1Z5G - chains A and D of the 4 polymer chains in the assembly; structure by X-ray diffraction, 2.00 A resolution.

Chain A (and D):
Protein: AphA protein
Source organism: Salmonella typhimurium
Notes: EC 3.1.3.2; chain D of this document is another copy of the same molecule, construct and numbering; everything in this record applies to it too
UniProt: Q5MB24 (Q5MB24_SALTY); residues 1-214 here correspond to UniProt positions 24-237 (UniProt number = residue number + 23)
Chain sequence (214 residues; numbered 1 to 214; the number before each row is that of its first residue):
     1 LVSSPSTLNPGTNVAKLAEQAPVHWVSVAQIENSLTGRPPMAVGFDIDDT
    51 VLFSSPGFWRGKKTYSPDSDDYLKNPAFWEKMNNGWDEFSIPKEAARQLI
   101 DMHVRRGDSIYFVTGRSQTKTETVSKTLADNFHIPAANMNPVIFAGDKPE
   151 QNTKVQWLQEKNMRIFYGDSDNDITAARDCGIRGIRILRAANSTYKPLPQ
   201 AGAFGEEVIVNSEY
Disordered / not traced: 1-6 (chain D: 1-4)
Metal / ion sites: Mg2+: Asp-46, Asp-48, Asp-169

Chain A / chain D interface:
Residue-residue contacts (41):
  Asn-9(A) / Gly-202(D)
  Asn-9(A) / Ala-203(D)
  Asn-9(A) / Gly-205(D)
  Pro-10(A) / Pro-22(D)
  Pro-10(A) / Gln-200(D)  hydrogen bond (backbone-side chain)
  Gly-11(A) / Ala-21(D)
  Gly-11(A) / Gln-200(D)  hydrogen bond (backbone-side chain)
  Gly-11(A) / Ala-201(D)
  Thr-12(A) / Trp-25(D)
  Thr-12(A) / Pro-199(D)
  Thr-12(A) / Gln-200(D)
  Thr-12(A) / Ala-201(D)  hydrogen bond (backbone-backbone)
  Asn-13(A) / Leu-198(D)
  Asn-13(A) / Pro-199(D)
  Asn-13(A) / Gln-200(D)  hydrogen bond
  Val-14(A) / Arg-189(D)
  Val-14(A) / Ala-191(D)
  Val-14(A) / Glu-213(D)
  Ala-15(A) / Leu-198(D)  hydrophobic
  Lys-16(A) / Lys-16(D)
  Leu-17(A) / Trp-25(D)  hydrophobic
  Ala-21(A) / Gly-11(D)
  Pro-22(A) / Pro-10(D)
  Val-23(A) / Gly-11(D)
  Trp-25(A) / Thr-12(D)
  Trp-25(A) / Leu-17(D)  hydrophobic
  Arg-189(A) / Val-14(D)
  Ala-191(A) / Val-14(D)
  Leu-198(A) / Asn-13(D)
  Leu-198(A) / Ala-15(D)  hydrophobic
  Pro-199(A) / Thr-12(D)
  Pro-199(A) / Asn-13(D)
  Gln-200(A) / Pro-10(D)  hydrogen bond (side chain-backbone)
  Gln-200(A) / Gly-11(D)
  Gln-200(A) / Thr-12(D)
  Gln-200(A) / Asn-13(D)  hydrogen bond
  Ala-201(A) / Gly-11(D)
  Ala-201(A) / Thr-12(D)  hydrogen bond (backbone-backbone)
  Gly-202(A) / Asn-9(D)
  Ala-203(A) / Asn-9(D)
  Glu-213(A) / Val-14(D)
Also at the interface, not in a pair above, chain A (25 interface residues in all): Leu-188, Ala-190, Gly-205
Also at the interface, not in a pair above, chain D (26 interface residues in all): Val-23, Leu-188, Ala-190, Phe-204

Summary:
25 residues of chain A and 26 residues of chain D are in contact, with 7 hydrogen bonds. Polar contacts
include Pro-10(A)/Gln-200(D), Gly-11(A)/Gln-200(D) and Asn-13(A)/Gln-200(D). Asp-46(A), Asp-48(A) and
Asp-169(A) coordinate Mg2+.
Both chains are AphA protein (Salmonella typhimurium). Entry 1Z5G (Crystal structure of Salmonella typhimurium
AphA protein) was determined by X-ray diffraction (same publication as 2AUT and 1Z88).
